Entry 7FGJ (X-ray diffraction, 1.89 A resolution); this record covers chains L and C of the 3 polymer chains in the assembly.

# Chain L
Protein: Fab Light Chain
From: Mus musculus
Notes: antibody fragment or engineered binder
Sequence (217 residues; numbered 1 to 217; the number before each row is that of its first residue):
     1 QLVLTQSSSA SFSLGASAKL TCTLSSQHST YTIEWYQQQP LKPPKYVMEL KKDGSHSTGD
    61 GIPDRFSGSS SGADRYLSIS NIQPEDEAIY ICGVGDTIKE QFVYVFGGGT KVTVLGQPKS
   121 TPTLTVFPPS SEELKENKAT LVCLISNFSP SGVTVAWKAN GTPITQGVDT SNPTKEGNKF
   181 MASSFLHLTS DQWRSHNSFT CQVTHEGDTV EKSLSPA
Disulfides: Cys22-Cys92, Cys143-Cys201

# Chain C
Protein: Vqilnk
Sequence (6 residues; each row starts with the number of its first residue):
     1 VQILNK

# Chain L / chain C interface
Residue-residue contacts (11):
  Tyr31(L) with Val1(C); Gln2(C)
  Thr32(L) with Gln2(C), hydrogen bond (backbone-side chain)
  Val94(L) with Gln2(C)
  Gly95(L) with Gln2(C), hydrogen bond (backbone-side chain)
  Asp96(L) with Val1(C); Gln2(C); Ile3(C), hydrogen bond (side chain-backbone)
  Thr97(L) with Ile3(C); Asn5(C)
  Phe102(L) with Lys6(C)

# Summary
The interface between chain L and chain C involves 7 residues on one side and 5 on the other; the contacts
include 3 hydrogen bonds. Among the polar pairs are Thr32(L)-Gln2(C), Gly95(L)-Gln2(C) and Asp96(L)-Ile3(C).
Chain L is Fab Light Chain (Mus musculus) and chain C is Vqilnk; the structure, The cross-reaction complex
structure with VQILNK peptide and the tau antibody's Fab domain, was determined by X-ray diffraction.
